6MZI - chains A and D of the 4 polymer chains in the assembly; structure by electron microscopy, 3.46 A resolution.

Chain A:
Molecule: viral protein 1
Source organism: Enterovirus D68
UniProt: A0A097BW12 (A0A097BW12_9ENTO); residues 1-297 here correspond to UniProt positions 565-861 (UniProt number = residue number + 564)
Sequence (297 residues; each row starts with the number of its first residue):
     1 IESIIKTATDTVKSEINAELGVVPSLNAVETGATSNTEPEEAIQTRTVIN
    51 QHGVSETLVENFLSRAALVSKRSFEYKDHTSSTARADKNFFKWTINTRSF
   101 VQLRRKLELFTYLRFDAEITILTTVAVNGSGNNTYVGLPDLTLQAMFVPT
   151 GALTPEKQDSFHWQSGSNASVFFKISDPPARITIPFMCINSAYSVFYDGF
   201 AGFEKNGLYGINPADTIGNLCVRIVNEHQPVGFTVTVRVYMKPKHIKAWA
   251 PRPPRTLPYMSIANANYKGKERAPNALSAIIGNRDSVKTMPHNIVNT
Not modelled in the structure: 16-19, 78-86, 128-136, 290-297

Chain D:
Molecule: viral protein 4
Source organism: Enterovirus D68
UniProt: A0A126D252 (A0A126D252_9ENTO); residues 1-68 here correspond to UniProt positions 2-69 (UniProt number = residue number + 1)
Sequence (68 residues; each row starts with the number of its first residue):
     1 GAQVTRQQTGTHENANIATNGSHITYNQINFYKDSYAASASKQDFSQDPS
    51 KFTEPVVEGLKAGAPVLK
Not modelled in the structure: 1-29, 58-68

Interface between chain A and chain D:
Pairs across the interface (30):
  Ile1(A) with Asp48(D); Ser50(D)
  Glu2(A) with Ser46(D); Gln47(D)
  Ser3(A) with Ser46(D); Gln47(D), hydrogen bond (backbone-backbone)
  Ile4(A) with Phe45(D); Ser46(D)
  Ile5(A) with Phe45(D), hydrogen bond (backbone-backbone); Gln47(D)
  Gly32(A) with Thr53(D)
  Ala33(A) with Thr53(D); Glu54(D)
  Thr34(A) with Thr53(D), hydrogen bond (backbone-backbone); Glu54(D)
  Ser55(A) with Phe45(D)
  Leu58(A) with Asp44(D)
  Glu60(A) with Ala40(D); Lys42(D)
  Asn61(A) with Lys42(D)
  Asp116(A) with Tyr36(D)
  Thr183(A) with Tyr36(D)
  Pro185(A) with Tyr36(D), hydrophobic
  Lys244(A) with Tyr36(D); Ala37(D); Ala38(D), hydrogen bond (side chain-backbone)
  His245(A) with Tyr36(D); Ala38(D); Ser39(D), hydrogen bond (side chain-backbone)
  Pro251(A) with Phe52(D)
Also at the interface, not in a pair above, chain A (23 interface residues in all): Lys6, Thr31, Val54, Ser64, Ile184
Also at the interface, not in a pair above, chain D (19 interface residues in all): Ser35, Ser41, Pro55, Val56

Summary:
The interface between chain A and chain D involves 23 residues on one side and 19 on the other, with 5
hydrogen bonds. Among the polar pairs are Lys244(A)-Ala38(D), His245(A)-Ser39(D) and Ser3(A)-Gln47(D).
Chain A is viral protein 1 and chain D is viral protein 4, both from Enterovirus D68; the structure, CryoEM
structure of human enterovirus D68 expanded 1 particle (pH 6.5, 4 degrees Celsius, 3 min), was determined by
electron microscopy, deposited together with 6CRP, 6CRR, 6CRS, 6CRU, 6CS3, 6CS4 and 5 further entries.
